Entry 6VYP (X-ray diffraction, 4.99 A resolution (low resolution: residue-level contacts below are approximate; hydrogen-bond / salt-bridge calls are withheld)); this record covers chains A and I of the 14 polymer chains in the assembly.

[Chain A]
Name: Histone H3
Organism: Xenopus laevis
UniProt: A0A310TTQ1 (A0A310TTQ1_XENLA); residues 1-135 here correspond to UniProt positions 2-136 (UniProt number = residue number + 1)
Sequence (135 residues; each row starts with the number of its first residue):
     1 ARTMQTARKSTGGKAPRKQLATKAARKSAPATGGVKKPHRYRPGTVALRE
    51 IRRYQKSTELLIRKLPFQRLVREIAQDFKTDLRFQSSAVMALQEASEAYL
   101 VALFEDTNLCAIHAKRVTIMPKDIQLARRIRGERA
Not modelled in the structure: 1-2, 16-37, 135
Sequence notes: engineered mutation Met4 (Lys5 in A0A310TTQ1)
From the paper describing this entry:
  - mutagenesis - G13A (5-fold), K14A (2-fold): decreased catalytic activity
  - mutagenesis - K23A/R26A/K27A: unchanged catalytic activity on 197-bp nucleosomes
  - mutagenesis - R17A/K18A/Q19A: decreased catalytic activity on 197-bp nucleosomes

[Chain I]
Molecule: 191-nt DNA strand
Organism: synthetic construct
Sequence (191 nucleotides; numbered -95 to 95; the number before each row is that of its first residue; numbers below 1 keep their minus sign (DA-95 is residue -95)):
   -95 ATCGACCCTATACGCGGCCGCCCTGGAGAATCCCGGTGCCGAGGCCGCTC
   -45 AATTGGTCGTAGACAGCTCTAGCACCGCTTAAACGCACGTACGCGCTGTC
     5 CCCCGCGTTTTAACCGCCAAGGGGATTACTCCCTAGTCTCCAGGCACGTG
    55 TCAGATATATACATCCTGTGCATGTATTGAACAGCGACGAT

[Chain A / chain I interface]
Contacting residue pairs - 21 pairs, chain A then chain I:
  His39(A) - DC70(I)
  Tyr41(A) - DC69(I)
  Tyr41(A) - DC70(I)
  Arg42(A) - DA-5(I)
  Arg42(A) - DC70(I)
  Thr45(A) - DC69(I)
  Thr45(A) - DC70(I)
  Arg63(A) - DA-14(I)
  Arg72(A) - DC-23(I)
  Arg83(A) - DG-24(I)
  Arg83(A) - DC-23(I)
  Phe84(A) - DG-24(I)
  Phe84(A) - DC-23(I)
  Gln85(A) - DG-24(I)
  Ser86(A) - DG-24(I)
  Arg116(A) - DG-3(I)
  Arg116(A) - DC-2(I)
  Val117(A) - DG-3(I)
  Thr118(A) - DC-4(I)
  Thr118(A) - DG-3(I)
  Met120(A) - DG-3(I)
Interface residues without a listed pair, chain A (19 interface residues in all): Arg40, Pro43, Gln68, Leu82, Lys115
Interface residues without a listed pair, chain I (11 interface residues in all): DA-13, DT71

[Summary]
The interface between chain A and chain I involves 19 residues on one side and 11 on the other. The paper
reports that G13A and K14A of chain A reduce catalytic activity; R17A/K18A/Q19A of chain A reduce catalytic
activity on 197-bp nucleosomes.
Here chain A is Histone H3 (Xenopus laevis) and chain I is a 191-nt DNA strand (synthetic construct). Entry
6VYP (Crystal structure of the LSD1/CoREST histone demethylase bound to its nucleosome substrate) was
determined by X-ray diffraction.
